7U63 - chains L and H; structure by X-ray diffraction, 2.30 A resolution.

== Chain L ==
Name: HY2-A12 Fab Light Chain
From: Mus musculus
Notes: antibody fragment or engineered binder
Amino-acid sequence (215 residues; each row starts with the number of its first residue; note: 1 number in that range is skipped by the numbering (no residue carries it; nothing is unmodelled there); a row labelled like 27A-27C holds insertion residues (27A, then the next letters in order)):
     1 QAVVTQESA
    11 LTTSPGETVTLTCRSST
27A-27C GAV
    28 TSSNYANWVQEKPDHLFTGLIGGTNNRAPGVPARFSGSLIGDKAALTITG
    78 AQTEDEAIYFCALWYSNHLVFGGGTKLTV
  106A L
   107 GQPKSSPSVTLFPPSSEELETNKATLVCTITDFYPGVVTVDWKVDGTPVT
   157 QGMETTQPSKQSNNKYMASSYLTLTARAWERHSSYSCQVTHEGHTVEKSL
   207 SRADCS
Not modelled in the structure: 207-212
Cystine bridges: Cys-23/Cys-88, Cys-134/Cys-193

== Chain H ==
Name: HY2-A12 Fab Heavy Chain
From: Mus musculus
Notes: antibody fragment or engineered binder
Amino-acid sequence (224 residues; numbered 1 to 214 plus 10 insertion-coded residues; the number before each row is that of its first residue; a row labelled like 82A-82C holds insertion residues (82A, then the next letters in order)):
     1 QVQLQQSGAELARPGASVKLSCKASGYTSTDYYINWVKQRTGQGLEWIGE
    51 IY
   52A P
    53 GSGNTYYNEKFKGKATLTADKSSSTAYMQL
82A-82C SSL
    83 TSEDSAVYFCTRGGVYYG
100A-100F YDDAWF
   101 VYWGQGTLVTVSAAKTTAPSVYPLAPVCGDTTGSSVTLGCLVKGYFPEPV
   151 TLTWNSGSLSSGVHTFPAVLQSDLYTLSSSVTVTSSTWPSQSITCNVAHP
   201 ASSTKVDKKIEPRG
Not modelled in the structure: 1, 126-136, 183-192, 214
Cystine bridges: Cys-22/Cys-92, Cys-140/Cys-195
Small-molecule neighbours: Oxycodone (OOX; 14-hydroxy-3-methoxy-17-methyl-5beta-4,5-epoxymorphinan-6-one): Tyr-33, Asn-35, Glu-50, Tyr-52, Tyr-58, Tyr-100A, Trp-100E
What the authors report for this chain:
  - binding site for Oxycodone: Tyr-33, Glu-50, Tyr-52

== How chain L and chain H interact ==
Contacting residue pairs (68; chain L residue first):
  Tyr-32(L) / Trp-100E(H)
  Asn-34(L) / Ala-100D(H)
  Asn-34(L) / Trp-100E(H)  hydrogen bond (side chain-backbone)
  Val-36(L) / Phe-100F(H)  hydrophobic
  Val-36(L) / Trp-103(H)  hydrophobic
  Glu-38(L) / Gln-39(H)  hydrogen bond
  His-42(L) / Gln-39(H)
  His-42(L) / Phe-91(H)
  Phe-44(L) / Gln-39(H)
  Phe-44(L) / Leu-45(H)  hydrophobic
  Phe-44(L) / Phe-91(H)  hydrophobic
  Phe-44(L) / Trp-103(H)
  Gly-46(L) / Phe-100F(H)  hydrogen bond (backbone-backbone)
  Ile-48(L) / Ala-100D(H)
  Gly-49(L) / Asp-100B(H)
  Gly-49(L) / Asp-100C(H)
  Gly-49(L) / Ala-100D(H)
  Gly-50(L) / Asp-100B(H)  hydrogen bond (backbone-backbone)
  Asn-53(L) / Asp-100B(H)  hydrogen bond (side chain-backbone)
  Asn-53(L) / Asp-100C(H)
  Pro-56(L) / Tyr-99(H)
  Phe-87(L) / Gly-44(H)
  Phe-87(L) / Leu-45(H)
  Trp-91(L) / Tyr-58(H)  hydrophobic
  Trp-91(L) / Trp-100E(H)  hydrophobic
  Asn-94(L) / Tyr-58(H)
  His-95(L) / Trp-47(H)
  His-95(L) / Tyr-59(H)
  Leu-96(L) / Trp-47(H)
  Leu-96(L) / Trp-100E(H)  hydrophobic
  Leu-96(L) / Phe-100F(H)  hydrophobic
  Phe-98(L) / Leu-45(H)
  Phe-98(L) / Glu-46(H)
  Phe-98(L) / Trp-47(H)
  Phe-98(L) / Phe-100F(H)  hydrophobic
  Phe-118(L) / Leu-124(H)  hydrophobic
  Phe-118(L) / Ala-125(H)
  Phe-118(L) / Thr-137(H)
  Phe-118(L) / Leu-138(H)
  Pro-119(L) / Ala-125(H)
  Ser-121(L) / Tyr-122(H)
  Ser-121(L) / Pro-123(H)
  Glu-123(L) / Pro-123(H)
  Glu-124(L) / Tyr-122(H)
  Glu-124(L) / Lys-143(H)  salt bridge
  Lys-129(L) / Lys-143(H)
  Thr-131(L) / Lys-143(H)
  Val-133(L) / Ser-178(H)
  Thr-135(L) / Phe-166(H)
  Ile-136(L) / Phe-166(H)
  Thr-137(L) / His-164(H)
  Thr-137(L) / Phe-166(H)
  Asp-138(L) / His-164(H)  salt bridge
  Glu-160(L) / Val-169(H)
  Glu-160(L) / Leu-170(H)
  Glu-160(L) / Gln-171(H)
  Thr-162(L) / Pro-167(H)
  Ser-165(L) / Pro-167(H)
  Gln-167(L) / His-164(H)
  Met-173(L) / Thr-165(H)
  Met-173(L) / Phe-166(H)  hydrophobic
  Ala-174(L) / Phe-166(H)
  Ser-175(L) / Phe-166(H)
  Tyr-177(L) / Val-169(H)  hydrophobic
  Tyr-177(L) / Gln-171(H)
  Tyr-177(L) / Leu-177(H)
  Tyr-177(L) / Ser-178(H)  hydrogen bond (side chain-backbone)
  Thr-179(L) / Gln-171(H)
Other interface residues (no listed pair), chain L (46 interface residues in all): Thr-45, Leu-47, Ala-55, Gly-99, Thr-127, Thr-161, Gln-163
Other interface residues (no listed pair), chain H (41 interface residues in all): Val-37, Thr-41, Gly-42, Val-89, Tyr-100A, Gly-139, Leu-141, Ala-168, Thr-176, Ser-180

== Overview ==
46 residues of chain L face 41 of chain H across their interface, with 6 hydrogen bonds and 2 salt bridges.
Polar contacts include Glu-124(L)/Lys-143(H), Asp-138(L)/His-164(H) and Asn-34(L)/Trp-100E(H). Bound to chain
H: Oxycodone. From the paper: a binding site for Oxycodone at Tyr-33(H), Glu-50(H) and Tyr-52(H).
Chain L is HY2-A12 Fab Light Chain and chain H is HY2-A12 Fab Heavy Chain, both from Mus musculus; the
structure, Crystal Structure Anti-Oxycodone Antibody HY2-A12 Fab Complexed with Oxycodone, was determined by
X-ray diffraction (same publication as 7U61, 7U62 and 7U64).
